Entry 8SKU (electron microscopy, 3.20 A resolution); this record covers chains C and D of the 8 polymer chains in the assembly.

# Chain C (and D)
Molecule: Immunoglobulin heavy constant alpha 1
Organism: Homo sapiens
Notes: chain D of this document is another copy of the same molecule, construct and numbering; everything in this record applies to it too
UniProt: P01876 (IGHA1_HUMAN); residues 120-472 here correspond to UniProt positions 1-353 (UniProt number = residue number - 119)
Chain sequence (353 residues; numbered 120 to 472; the number before each row is that of its first residue):
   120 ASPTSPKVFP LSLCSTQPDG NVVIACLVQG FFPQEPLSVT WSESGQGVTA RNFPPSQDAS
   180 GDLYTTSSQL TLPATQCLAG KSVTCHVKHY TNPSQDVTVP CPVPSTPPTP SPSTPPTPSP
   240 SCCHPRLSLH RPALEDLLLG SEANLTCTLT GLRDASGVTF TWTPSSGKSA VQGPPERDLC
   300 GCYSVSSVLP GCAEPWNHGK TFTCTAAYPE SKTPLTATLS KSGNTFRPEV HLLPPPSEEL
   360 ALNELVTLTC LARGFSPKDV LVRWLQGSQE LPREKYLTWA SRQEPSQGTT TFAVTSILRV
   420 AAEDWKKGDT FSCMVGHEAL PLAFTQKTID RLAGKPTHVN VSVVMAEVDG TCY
Unresolved in the structure: 120-241 (chain D: 120-241, 465-472)
Disulfides: C266-C323, C369-C432
Covalently attached groups: N-acetylglucosamine (NAG) linked to N263
Curated features (UniProtKB/Swiss-Prot):
  - glycosylation: S224 (O-linked (GalNAc...) serine), T225 (O-linked (GalNAc...) threonine), T228 (O-linked (GalNAc...) threonine), S230 (O-linked (GalNAc...) serine), S232 (O-linked (GalNAc...) serine), T233 (O-linked (GalNAc...) threonine), T236 (O-linked (GalNAc...) threonine), S238 (O-linked (GalNAc...) serine), S240 (O-linked (GalNAc...) serine), N263 (N-linked (GlcNAc...) (complex) asparagine)
What the authors report for this chain:
  - specificity-determining residues: R346, L441 (by similarity / conservation)

# Chain C / chain D interface
Cross-chain cystine bridges: C242(C)-C299(D), C299(C)-C242(D)
Contacting residue pairs (71; chain C residue first):
  C242(C) with C299(D), disulfide
  C299(C) with C242(D), disulfide; C299(D), hydrophobic
  E348(C) with E357(D)
  H350(C) with P355(D); E357(D), salt bridge; E358(D)
  L352(C) with P353(D)
  P355(C) with H350(D); L352(D), hydrophobic
  E357(C) with H350(D), salt bridge; K446(D), salt bridge
  E358(C) with H350(D), salt bridge
  T366(C) with L370(D)
  T368(C) with L352(D)
  L370(C) with I416(D), hydrophobic
  R372(C) with E358(D), salt bridge; T366(D); R418(D)
  E393(C) with P404(D)
  K394(C) with P404(D)
  Y395(C) with P404(D)
  L396(C) with R401(D); Q402(D); E403(D); P404(D); A412(D), hydrophobic
  T397(C) with R401(D)
  W398(C) with W398(D); A399(D), hydrogen bond (side chain-backbone); R401(D); A412(D), hydrogen bond (side chain-backbone); V413(D)
  A399(C) with W398(D), hydrogen bond (backbone-side chain); R401(D)
  R401(C) with L396(D); W398(D)
  Q402(C) with L396(D)
  E403(C) with L396(D); I416(D)
  P404(C) with E393(D); Y395(D); L396(D)
  A412(C) with W398(D), hydrogen bond (backbone-side chain); I416(D), hydrophobic
  V413(C) with W398(D)
  T414(C) with W398(D); T414(D), hydrogen bond
  I416(C) with L370(D), hydrophobic
  R418(C) with R372(D)
  K454(C) with G453(D)
  T456(C) with P455(D); T456(D); H457(D), hydrogen bond (backbone-backbone)
  H457(C) with H457(D), hydrogen bond (side chain-backbone)
  V458(C) with H457(D); V458(D); N459(D), hydrogen bond (backbone-backbone)
  N459(C) with N459(D)
  V460(C) with N459(D), hydrogen bond (backbone-backbone); V460(D); S461(D), hydrogen bond (backbone-backbone)
  S461(C) with S461(D)
  V462(C) with S461(D), hydrogen bond (backbone-backbone); V462(D); V463(D), hydrogen bond (backbone-backbone)
  V463(C) with V463(D), hydrophobic
  M464(C) with V462(D), hydrophobic; V463(D); M464(D)
  E466(C) with M464(D)
Other interface residues (no listed pair), chain C (41 interface residues in all): S400, P455
Other interface residues (no listed pair), chain D (41 interface residues in all): V349, T368, K394, T397

# Overview
The chain C/chain D interface involves 41 residues from each chain; the contacts include 2 disulfide bonds, 12
hydrogen bonds and 5 salt bridges. Among the polar pairs are H350(C)-E357(D), E357(C)-K446(D) and
E358(C)-H350(D). N-acetylglucosamine is covalently linked to N263(C). The paper reports specificity
determinants R346(C) and L441(C).
Chain C and chain D are both Immunoglobulin heavy constant alpha 1 (Homo sapiens); the structure, Structure of
human SIgA1 in complex with human CD89 (FcaR1), was determined by electron microscopy, deposited together with
8SKV.
